1L9N - chains A and B; structure by X-ray diffraction, 2.10 A resolution.

[Chain A (and B)]
Protein: Protein-glutamine glutamyltransferase E3
Source organism: Homo sapiens
Notes: EC 2.3.2.13; chain B of this document is another copy of the same molecule, construct and numbering; everything in this record applies to it too
UniProtKB: Q08188 (TGM3_HUMAN); residues 1-692 here correspond to UniProt positions 2-693 (UniProt number = residue number + 1)
Sequence (692 residues; row label = number of the first residue in the row):
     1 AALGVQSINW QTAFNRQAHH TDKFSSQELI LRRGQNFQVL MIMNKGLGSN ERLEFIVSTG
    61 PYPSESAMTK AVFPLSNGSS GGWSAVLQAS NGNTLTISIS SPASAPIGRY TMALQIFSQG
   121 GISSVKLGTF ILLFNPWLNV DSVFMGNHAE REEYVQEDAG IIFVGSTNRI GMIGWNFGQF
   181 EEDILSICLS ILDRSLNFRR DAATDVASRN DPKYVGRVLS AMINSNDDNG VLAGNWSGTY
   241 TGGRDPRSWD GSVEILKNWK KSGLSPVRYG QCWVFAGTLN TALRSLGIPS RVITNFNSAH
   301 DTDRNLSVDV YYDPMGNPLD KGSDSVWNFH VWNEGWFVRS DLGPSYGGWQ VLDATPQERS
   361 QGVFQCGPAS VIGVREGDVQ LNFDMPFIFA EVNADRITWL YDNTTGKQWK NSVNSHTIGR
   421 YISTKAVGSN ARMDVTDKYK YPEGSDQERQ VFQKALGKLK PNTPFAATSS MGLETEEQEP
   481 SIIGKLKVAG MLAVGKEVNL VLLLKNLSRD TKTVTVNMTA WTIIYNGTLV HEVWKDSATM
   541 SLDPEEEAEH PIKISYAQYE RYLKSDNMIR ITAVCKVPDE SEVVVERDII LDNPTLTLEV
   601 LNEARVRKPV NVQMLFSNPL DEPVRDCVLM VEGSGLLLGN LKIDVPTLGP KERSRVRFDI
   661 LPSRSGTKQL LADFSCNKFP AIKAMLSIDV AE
Not modelled in the structure: 461-479
Differences from the reference sequence: engineered mutation Leu264 (Phe265 in Q08188)
Swiss-Prot annotation at these positions:
  - active site: Cys272, His330, Asp353
  - binding site (Ca(2+)): Ala221, Asn224, Asn226, Asp227, Asn229, Asp301, Asp303, Asn305, Ser307, Asp324, Asn393, Ser415, Glu443, Glu448
  - site: Ala466, Ala467 (Cleavage)
  - modified residue: Ala1 (N-acetylalanine), Tyr110 (Phosphotyrosine), Thr111 (Phosphothreonine)
Ion coordination: Ca2+ site 1: Ala221, Asn224, Asn226, Asp228; Ca2+ site 2: Asp301, Asn305, Ser307, Asp324; Ca2+ site 3: Asn393, Ser415, Glu443, Glu448
Residues lining bound ligands: 2-O-octyl-beta-D-glucopyranose (BGL): Asn168, Arg169, Lys485, Lys487, Val488, Leu492, Arg587, Asp588, Ile589, Ile590

[How chain A and chain B interact]
Contacting residue pairs - 31 pairs, chain A then chain B:
  Asn50(A) - Asp621(B)  hydrogen bond
  Asn50(A) - Lys651(B)
  Arg52(A) - Pro650(B)
  Arg52(A) - Lys651(B)
  Glu54(A) - Lys651(B)
  Tyr62(A) - Val600(B)
  Tyr62(A) - Leu601(B)
  Tyr62(A) - Asn602(B)
  Tyr62(A) - Glu603(B)
  Pro63(A) - Leu601(B)
  Pro63(A) - Gln613(B)
  Ser64(A) - Gln613(B)
  Glu65(A) - Arg653(B)  salt bridge
  Ser66(A) - Arg655(B)
  Ser66(A) - Arg657(B)
  Lys70(A) - Leu615(B)
  Val72(A) - Arg653(B)
  Gln115(A) - Ser617(B)  hydrogen bond
  Phe117(A) - Asn618(B)
  Phe117(A) - Lys651(B)
  Ser118(A) - Lys496(B)
  Gln119(A) - Lys496(B)
  Gly120(A) - Gly495(B)
  Gly120(A) - Lys496(B)
  Gly120(A) - Pro619(B)
  Gly121(A) - Lys496(B)
  Ile122(A) - Ser617(B)
  Ile122(A) - Pro619(B)  hydrophobic
  Asp201(A) - Asn602(B)  hydrogen bond
  Ala203(A) - Leu601(B)
  Ala203(A) - Asn602(B)
Also at the interface, not in a pair above, chain B (19 interface residues in all): Val494, Glu652

[In short]
Chain A and chain B each contribute 19 residues to their interface, with 3 hydrogen bonds and 1 salt bridge.
Among the polar pairs are Glu65(A)-Arg653(B), Asn50(A)-Asp621(B) and Gln115(A)-Ser617(B). Ligands of chain A:
2-O-octyl-beta-D-glucopyranose.
Chain A and chain B are both Protein-glutamine glutamyltransferase E3 (Homo sapiens); the structure,
Three-dimensional structure of the human transglutaminase 3 enzyme: binding of calcium ions change structure
for activation, was determined by X-ray diffraction, deposited together with 1L9M.
